PDB entry 7TRA | electron microscopy, 3.30 A resolution | chains K and R of the 19 polymer chains in the assembly

[Chain K]
Name: Cas7a
Source organism: Pyrococcus furiosus DSM 3638
UniProt: Q8U333 (Q8U333_PYRFU); residues 1-336 here = UniProt positions 1-336
Sequence (336 residues; row label = number of the first residue in the row):
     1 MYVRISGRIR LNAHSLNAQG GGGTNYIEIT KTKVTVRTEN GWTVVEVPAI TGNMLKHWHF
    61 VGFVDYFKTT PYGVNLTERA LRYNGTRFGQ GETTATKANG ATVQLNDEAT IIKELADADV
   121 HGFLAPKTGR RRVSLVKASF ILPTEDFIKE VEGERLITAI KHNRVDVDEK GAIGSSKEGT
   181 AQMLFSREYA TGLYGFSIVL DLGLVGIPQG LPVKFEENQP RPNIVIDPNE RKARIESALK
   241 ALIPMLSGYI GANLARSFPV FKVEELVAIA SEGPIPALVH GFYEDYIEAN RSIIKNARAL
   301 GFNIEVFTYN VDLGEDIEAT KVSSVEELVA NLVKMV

[Chain R]
Molecule: crRNA
Source organism: Escherichia coli
Sequence (44 nucleotides; numbered 1 to 44; the number before each row is that of its first residue):
     1 AUUGAAAGAG UGCUUCCCCA AACCCUUAAC UGGUUGUAAC AGUU

[Chain K / chain R interface]
Pairs across the interface (53; chain K residue first):
  Asn17(K) - U27(R)  hydrogen bond to the phosphate
  Asn17(K) - A28(R)  hydrogen bond to the phosphate
  Ala18(K) - U27(R)  phosphate contact
  Ala18(K) - A28(R)  hydrogen bond to the phosphate
  Gln19(K) - U27(R)  base contact
  Gly20(K) - U27(R)  base contact
  Gly22(K) - U27(R)  base contact
  Asn53(K) - U26(R)  hydrogen bond to the phosphate
  Met54(K) - U26(R)  sugar contact
  Met54(K) - U27(R)  phosphate contact
  Lys56(K) - C24(R)  phosphate contact
  Lys56(K) - C25(R)  salt bridge to the phosphate
  His57(K) - U26(R)  stacking on the base
  Trp58(K) - U26(R)  hydrogen bond to the base
  Tyr83(K) - U26(R)  base contact
  Gly85(K) - C25(R)  sugar contact
  Gly85(K) - U26(R)  phosphate contact
  Arg87(K) - C24(R)  hydrogen bond to the phosphate
  Arg87(K) - C25(R)  salt bridge to the phosphate
  His121(K) - C24(R)  sugar contact
  His121(K) - C25(R)  salt bridge to the phosphate
  Leu124(K) - C23(R)  base contact
  Leu124(K) - C24(R)  base contact
  Arg131(K) - A20(R)  base contact
  Arg131(K) - A22(R)  sugar contact
  Arg131(K) - C23(R)  hydrogen bond to the sugar
  Arg132(K) - C23(R)  phosphate contact
  Val133(K) - C23(R)  phosphate contact
  Val133(K) - C24(R)  phosphate contact
  Ser134(K) - C23(R)  phosphate contact
  Ser134(K) - C24(R)  hydrogen bond to the phosphate
  Lys161(K) - G33(R)  sugar contact
  His162(K) - G32(R)  phosphate contact
  His162(K) - G33(R)  salt bridge to the phosphate
  Asn163(K) - G32(R)  sugar contact
  Asn163(K) - G33(R)  hydrogen bond to the base
  Asn163(K) - U34(R)  hydrogen bond to the base
  Arg164(K) - U31(R)  hydrogen bond to the base
  Arg164(K) - G32(R)  base contact
  Val165(K) - G32(R)  base contact
  Val165(K) - U34(R)  base contact
  Gln182(K) - G33(R)  base contact
  Leu184(K) - G33(R)  base contact
  Phe185(K) - U31(R)  base contact
  Arg187(K) - A28(R)  salt bridge to the phosphate
  Ala252(K) - A28(R)  phosphate contact
  Ala252(K) - A29(R)  phosphate contact
  Asn253(K) - A29(R)  hydrogen bond to the phosphate
  Leu254(K) - A29(R)  phosphate contact
  Ala255(K) - C30(R)  phosphate contact
  Arg256(K) - A29(R)  phosphate contact
  Arg256(K) - C30(R)  salt bridge to the phosphate
  Arg256(K) - U31(R)  phosphate contact
Also at the interface, not in a pair above, chain K (36 interface residues in all): Gly122, Phe123, Gly251

[Overview]
36 residues of chain K face 14 of chain R across their interface; the contacts include 12 hydrogen bonds, 6
salt bridges and 1 aromatic stacking contact. Polar pairs include Trp58(K)-U26(R), Asn163(K)-G33(R) and
Asn163(K)-U34(R).
Chain K is Cas7a (Pyrococcus furiosus DSM 3638) and chain R is crRNA (Escherichia coli); the structure,
Cascade complex from type I-A CRISPR-Cas system, was determined by electron microscopy together with 7TR6,
7TR8 and 7TR9 from the same study.
